Entry 2AG8 (X-ray diffraction, 2.10 A resolution); this record covers chain A.

[Chain A]
Protein: pyrroline-5-carboxylate reductase
Source organism: Neisseria meningitidis
UniProt: Q9K1N1 (Q9K1N1_NEIMB); numbering as in UniProt (aligned over 1-263)
Sequence (263 residues; row label = number of the first residue in the row):
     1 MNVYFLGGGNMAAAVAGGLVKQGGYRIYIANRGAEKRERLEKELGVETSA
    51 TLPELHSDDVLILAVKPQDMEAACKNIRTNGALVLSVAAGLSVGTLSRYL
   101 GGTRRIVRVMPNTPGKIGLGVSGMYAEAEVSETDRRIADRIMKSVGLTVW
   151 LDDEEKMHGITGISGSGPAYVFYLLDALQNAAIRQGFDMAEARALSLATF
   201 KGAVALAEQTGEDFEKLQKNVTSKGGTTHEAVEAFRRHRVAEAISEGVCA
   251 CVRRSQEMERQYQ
Differences from the reference sequence: modified residue (1, 11, 70, 110, 124, 142, 157, 189, 258)
Modified / non-standard residues: Mse1, Mse11, Mse70, Mse110, Mse124, Mse142, Mse157, Mse189, Mse258 (selenomethionine; parent Met)
Residues lining bound ligands: NADP (NAP; NADP nicotinamide-adenine-dinucleotide phosphate): L6, G7, G8, G9, N10, Mse11, A30, N31, R32, G33, K36, A50, A64, V65, K66, P67, A73, V87, A88, A89, Mse110, P111, N112, T113, G165
Reported in the primary citation:
  - binding site for NADP: N31, K36 (proposed by the authors, not directly observed)

[In short]
Bound to chain A: NADP. From the paper: a binding site for NADP at N31 and K36.
Chain A is pyrroline-5-carboxylate reductase (Neisseria meningitidis); the structure, NADP complex of
Pyrroline-5-carboxylate reductase from Neisseria meningitidis, was determined by X-ray diffraction together
with 2AMF and 2AHR from the same study.
